Entry 2XSH (X-ray diffraction, 2.29 A resolution); this record covers chains B and C of the 6 polymer chains in the assembly.

# Chain B
Molecule: Biphenyl dioxygenase subunit beta
Source organism: Burkholderia xenovorans
Notes: EC 1.14.12.18
UniProt: P37334 (BPHE_BURXL); residues 1-188 here = UniProt positions 1-188
Sequence (188 residues; each row starts with the number of its first residue):
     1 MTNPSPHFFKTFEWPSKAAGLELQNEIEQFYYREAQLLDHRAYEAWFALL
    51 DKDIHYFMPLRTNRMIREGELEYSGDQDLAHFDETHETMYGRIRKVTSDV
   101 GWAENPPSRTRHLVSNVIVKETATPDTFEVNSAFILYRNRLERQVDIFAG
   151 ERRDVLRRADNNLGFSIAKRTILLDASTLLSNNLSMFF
Not modelled in the structure: 1-8

# Chain C
Molecule: Biphenyl dioxygenase subunit alpha
Source organism: Burkholderia xenovorans
Notes: EC 1.14.12.18
UniProt: P37333 (BPHA_BURXL); numbering as in UniProt (aligned over 1-459)
Sequence (459 residues; numbered 1 to 459; the number before each row is that of its first residue):
     1 MSSAIKEVQGAPVKWVTNWTPEAIRGLVDQEKGLLDPRIYADQSLYELEL
    51 ERVFGRSWLLLGHESHVPETGDFLATYMGEDPVVMVRQKDKSIKVFLNQC
   101 RHRGMRICRSDAGNAKAFTCSYHGWAYDIAGKLVNVPFEKEAFCDKKEGD
   151 CGFDKAEWGPLQARVATYKGLVFANWDVQAPDLETYLGDARPYMDVMLDR
   201 TPAGTVAIGGMQKWVIPCNWKFAAEQFCSDMYHAGTTTHLSGILAGIPPE
   251 MDLSQAQIPTKGNQFRAAWGGHGSGWYVDEPGSLLAVMGPKVTQYWTEGP
   301 AAELAEQRLGHTGMPVRRMVGQHMTIFPTCSFLPAMNNIRIWHPRGPNEI
   351 EVWAFTLVDADAPAEIKEEYRRHNIRNFSAGGVFEQDDGENWVEIQKGLR
   401 GYKAKSQPLNAQMGLGRSQTGHPDFPGNVGYVYAEEAARGMYHHWMRMMS
   451 EPSWATLKP
Not modelled in the structure: 1-17, 144-152
Differences from the reference sequence: engineered mutation Ala-335 (Thr in P37333), Met-336 (Phe in P37333)
Metal / ion sites: 2Fe-2S cluster Fe: Cys-100, His-102, Cys-120, His-123
Residues lining bound ligands:
  - 2,6-dichlorobiphenyl (DC5): Gln-226, Phe-227, Asp-230, Met-231, His-233, Ala-234, His-239, Ser-283, Val-287, Gly-321, Gln-322, His-323, Leu-333, Met-336, Phe-384
  - Fe2+ (FE2): Gln-226, His-233, Thr-238, His-239, Asp-388
  - 2Fe-2S cluster (FES): Cys-100, His-102, Arg-103, Gly-104, Met-105, Cys-120, Tyr-122, His-123, Gly-124, Trp-125
Curated features (UniProtKB/Swiss-Prot):
  - binding site ([2Fe-2S] cluster): Cys-100, His-102, Cys-120, His-123
  - binding site (Fe cation): His-233, His-239
What the authors report for this chain:
  - binding site for 2,6-dichlorobiphenyl: Gln-226, Phe-227, Met-231, His-233, His-239, Val-287, Gly-321, His-323, Leu-333, Met-336, Phe-384

# How chain B and chain C interact
Residue-residue contacts (11):
  Trp-102(B) / Arg-109(C)  hydrogen bond (backbone-side chain)
  Trp-102(B) / Ser-121(C)
  Asn-105(B) / Arg-109(C)  hydrogen bond (backbone-side chain)
  Pro-106(B) / Arg-109(C)
  Arg-140(B) / Arg-109(C)
  Glu-142(B) / Tyr-77(C)  hydrogen bond
  Glu-142(B) / Arg-106(C)  salt bridge
  Arg-143(B) / Val-215(C)
  Arg-143(B) / Arg-345(C)
  Arg-143(B) / Glu-349(C)  salt bridge
  Arg-143(B) / Glu-351(C)  salt bridge
Also at the interface, not in a pair above, chain B (7 interface residues in all): Leu-141
Also at the interface, not in a pair above, chain C (10 interface residues in all): Ser-110, Trp-353

# Overview
Chain B and chain C form an interface of 7 and 10 residues respectively, with 3 hydrogen bonds and 3 salt
bridges. Among the polar pairs are Glu-142(B)/Arg-106(C), Arg-143(B)/Glu-349(C) and Arg-143(B)/Glu-351(C).
Chain C binds 2Fe-2S cluster, Fe2+ and 2,6-dichlorobiphenyl. From the paper: a binding site for
2,6-dichlorobiphenyl at Gln-226(C), Phe-227(C) and Met-231(C) among others.
Chain B is Biphenyl dioxygenase subunit beta and chain C is Biphenyl dioxygenase subunit alpha, both from
Burkholderia xenovorans; the structure, Crystal structure of P4 variant of biphenyl dioxygenase from
burkholderia xenovorans LB400 in complex with 2,6 ..., was determined by X-ray diffraction together with 2XR8,
2XRX and 2XSO from the same study.
